Entry 6K1J (X-ray diffraction, 2.85 A resolution); this record covers chains A and J of the 10 polymer chains in the assembly.

== Chain A ==
Name: Histone H3.1
Source organism: Homo sapiens
UniProt: P68431 (H31_HUMAN); residues 0-135 here correspond to UniProt positions 1-136 (UniProt number = residue number + 1)
Chain sequence (139 residues; row label = number of the first residue in the row; numbers below 1 keep their minus sign (Gly-3 is residue -3)):
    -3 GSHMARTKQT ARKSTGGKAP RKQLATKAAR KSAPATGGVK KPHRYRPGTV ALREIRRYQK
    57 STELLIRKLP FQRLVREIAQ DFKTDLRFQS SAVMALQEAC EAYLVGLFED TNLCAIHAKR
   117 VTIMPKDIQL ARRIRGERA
Disordered / not traced: -3 to 37
Differences from the reference sequence: expression tag (-3 to -1)
Swiss-Prot annotation at these positions:
  - modified residue: Arg2 (Asymmetric dimethylarginine), Thr3 (Phosphothreonine), Lys4 (Allysine), Gln5 (5-glutamyl dopamine), Thr6 (Phosphothreonine), Arg8 (Citrulline), Lys9 (N6,N6,N6-trimethyllysine), Ser10 (ADP-ribosylserine), Thr11 (Phosphothreonine), Lys14 (N6-(2-hydroxyisobutyryl)lysine), Arg17 (Asymmetric dimethylarginine), Lys18 (N6-(2-hydroxyisobutyryl)lysine), Lys23 (N6-(2-hydroxyisobutyryl)lysine), Arg26 (Citrulline), Lys27 (N6,N6,N6-trimethyllysine), Ser28 (ADP-ribosylserine), Lys36 (N6,N6,N6-trimethyllysine), Lys37 (N6-methyllysine), Tyr41 (Phosphotyrosine), Lys56 (N6,N6,N6-trimethyllysine) and 8 more in UniProt
  - lipidation: Lys18 (N6-decanoyllysine)

== Chain J ==
Molecule: 145-nt DNA strand
Source organism: Homo sapiens
Sequence (145 nucleotides; row label = number of the first residue in the row; numbers below 1 keep their minus sign (DA-72 is residue -72)):
   -72 ATCAATATCC ACCTGCAGAT ACTACCAAAA GTGTATTTGG AAACTGCTCC ATCAAAAGGC
   -12 ATGTTCAGCT GATTCAGCTG AACATGCCTT TTGATGGAGC AGTTTCCAAA TACACTTTTG
    48 GTAGTATCTG CAGGTGGATA TTGAT
Ion coordination: Mn2+ site 1 near DG26 (its only coordinating residue here); Mn2+ site 2 near DG47 (its only coordinating residue here); Mn2+ site 3 near DG60 (its only coordinating residue here)

== Interface between chain A and chain J ==
Residue-residue contacts (29):
  His39(A) - DA-68(J)  phosphate contact
  His39(A) - DT-67(J)  sugar contact
  Arg40(A) - DA9(J)  hydrogen bond to the base
  Arg40(A) - DC10(J)  sugar contact
  Tyr41(A) - DT-67(J)  hydrogen bond to the phosphate
  Tyr41(A) - DA-66(J)  sugar contact
  Tyr41(A) - DA9(J)  phosphate contact
  Tyr41(A) - DC10(J)  hydrogen bond to the phosphate
  Arg42(A) - DA9(J)  sugar contact
  Pro43(A) - DA8(J)  phosphate contact
  Pro43(A) - DA9(J)  sugar contact
  Gly44(A) - DA8(J)  hydrogen bond to the phosphate
  Gly44(A) - DA9(J)  hydrogen bond to the phosphate
  Thr45(A) - DA9(J)  hydrogen bond to the phosphate
  Val46(A) - DA9(J)  hydrogen bond to the phosphate
  Val46(A) - DC10(J)  phosphate contact
  Ala47(A) - DA9(J)  hydrogen bond to the phosphate
  Arg49(A) - DA-66(J)  phosphate contact
  Arg49(A) - DT-65(J)  phosphate contact
  Arg63(A) - DT17(J)  hydrogen bond to the phosphate
  Arg63(A) - DT18(J)  salt bridge to the phosphate
  Lys64(A) - DT18(J)  hydrogen bond to the phosphate
  Leu65(A) - DT17(J)  phosphate contact
  Leu65(A) - DT18(J)  hydrogen bond to the phosphate
  Pro66(A) - DT17(J)  phosphate contact
  Arg69(A) - DT17(J)  salt bridge to the phosphate
  Asp81(A) - DG26(J)  phosphate contact
  Arg83(A) - DA25(J)  sugar contact
  Arg83(A) - DG26(J)  sugar contact
Interface residues without a listed pair, chain A (18 interface residues in all): Lys115
Interface residues without a listed pair, chain J (13 interface residues in all): DG-2, DA-1

== In short ==
18 residues of chain A and 13 residues of chain J are in contact; the contacts include 11 hydrogen bonds and 2
salt bridges. Polar pairs include Arg40(A)-DA9(J), Tyr41(A)-DT-67(J) and Tyr41(A)-DC10(J).
Here chain A is Histone H3.1 and chain J is a 145-nt DNA strand, both from Homo sapiens. Entry 6K1J (Human
nucleosome core particle with H2A.X variant) was determined by X-ray diffraction, deposited together with
6IPU, 6JXD, 6K1I and 6K1K.
